PDB entry 2I4X | X-ray diffraction, 1.55 A resolution | chains A and B

# Chain A
Name: Protease
Source organism: Human immunodeficiency virus 1
Notes: EC 3.4.23.16
UniProt: P03368 (POL_HV1PV); residues 1-99 here correspond to UniProt positions 500-598 (UniProt number = residue number + 499)
Sequence (99 residues; each row starts with the number of its first residue):
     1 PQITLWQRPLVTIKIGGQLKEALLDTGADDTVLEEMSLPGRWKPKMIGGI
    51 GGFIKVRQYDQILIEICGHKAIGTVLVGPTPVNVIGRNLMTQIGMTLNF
Construct notes: engineered mutation V84 (Ile583 in P03368), M90 (Leu589 in P03368); conflict M95 (Cys594 in P03368)
Ligand contacts: KGQ (diethyl ({4-[(2S,3R)-2-({[(3r,3as,6ar)-hexahydrofuro[2,3-b]furan-3-yloxy]carbonyl}amino)-3-hydroxy-4-{isobutyl[(4-methoxyphenyl)sulfonyl]amino}butyl]phenoxy}methyl)phosphonate): L23, D25, G27, A28, D29, D30, V32, I47, G48, G49, I50, L76, P81, V82, V84

# Chain B
Name: Protease
Source organism: Human immunodeficiency virus 1
Notes: EC 3.4.23.16
UniProt: P03368 (POL_HV1PV); residues 201-299 here correspond to UniProt positions 500-598 (UniProt number = residue number + 299)
Sequence (99 residues; row label = number of the first residue in the row):
   201 PQITLWQRPLVTIKIGGQLKEALLDTGADDTVLEEMSLPGRWKPKMIGGI
   251 GGFIKVRQYDQILIEICGHKAIGTVLVGPTPVNVIGRNLMTQIGMTLNF
Construct notes: engineered mutation V284 (Ile583 in P03368), M290 (Leu589 in P03368); conflict M295 (Cys594 in P03368)
Ligand contacts: KGQ (diethyl ({4-[(2S,3R)-2-({[(3r,3as,6ar)-hexahydrofuro[2,3-b]furan-3-yloxy]carbonyl}amino)-3-hydroxy-4-{isobutyl[(4-methoxyphenyl)sulfonyl]amino}butyl]phenoxy}methyl)phosphonate): D225, G227, A228, D229, D230, V232, G248, G249, I250, G252, F253, P281, V284

# How chain A and chain B interact
Residue-residue contacts (95):
  P1(A) - N298(B)
  P1(A) - F299(B)  hydrogen bond (backbone-backbone)
  Q2(A) - T296(B)  hydrogen bond
  Q2(A) - L297(B)
  Q2(A) - N298(B)  hydrogen bond
  I3(A) - T296(B)
  I3(A) - L297(B)  hydrogen bond (backbone-backbone)
  I3(A) - F299(B)  hydrophobic
  L5(A) - R287(B)  hydrogen bond (backbone-side chain)
  L5(A) - T291(B)
  L5(A) - M295(B)
  W6(A) - R287(B)  hydrogen bond (backbone-side chain)
  W6(A) - T291(B)
  Q7(A) - R287(B)  hydrogen bond (backbone-side chain)
  R8(A) - D229(B)  salt bridge
  R8(A) - R287(B)
  P9(A) - T226(B)
  P9(A) - R287(B)
  L23(A) - G227(B)
  L24(A) - T226(B)  hydrogen bond (backbone-side chain)
  L24(A) - L297(B)  hydrophobic
  D25(A) - D225(B)
  D25(A) - T226(B)
  D25(A) - G227(B)  hydrogen bond (side chain-backbone)
  T26(A) - L205(B)
  T26(A) - P209(B)
  T26(A) - L224(B)  hydrogen bond (side chain-backbone)
  T26(A) - D225(B)
  T26(A) - T226(B)  hydrogen bond (backbone-side chain)
  T26(A) - L297(B)
  G27(A) - L223(B)
  G27(A) - L224(B)
  G27(A) - D225(B)  hydrogen bond (backbone-side chain)
  D29(A) - R208(B)  salt bridge
  I47(A) - I250(B)  hydrophobic
  G49(A) - I250(B)
  G49(A) - P281(B)
  I50(A) - V232(B)  hydrophobic
  I50(A) - G249(B)
  I50(A) - I250(B)  hydrogen bond (backbone-backbone)
  I50(A) - G251(B)  hydrogen bond (backbone-backbone)
  I50(A) - G252(B)
  I50(A) - I254(B)  hydrophobic
  I50(A) - T280(B)
  G51(A) - G251(B)
  G51(A) - G252(B)
  G51(A) - I254(B)
  G52(A) - I250(B)
  G52(A) - G251(B)
  I54(A) - I250(B)
  C67(A) - F299(B)  hydrophobic
  T80(A) - I250(B)
  P81(A) - G249(B)
  P81(A) - I250(B)
  R87(A) - L205(B)  hydrogen bond (side chain-backbone)
  R87(A) - W206(B)  hydrogen bond (side chain-backbone)
  R87(A) - Q207(B)  hydrogen bond (side chain-backbone)
  R87(A) - R208(B)
  R87(A) - P209(B)
  M90(A) - L205(B)  hydrophobic
  T91(A) - L205(B)
  T91(A) - W206(B)
  Q92(A) - W206(B)
  I93(A) - F299(B)
  G94(A) - N298(B)
  G94(A) - F299(B)
  M95(A) - L205(B)
  M95(A) - N298(B)
  M95(A) - F299(B)  hydrophobic
  T96(A) - Q202(B)  hydrogen bond
  T96(A) - I203(B)
  T96(A) - T204(B)
  T96(A) - T296(B)
  T96(A) - L297(B)
  T96(A) - N298(B)  hydrogen bond (backbone-backbone)
  L97(A) - Q202(B)
  L97(A) - I203(B)  hydrogen bond (backbone-backbone)
  L97(A) - L224(B)  hydrophobic
  L97(A) - T226(B)
  L97(A) - M295(B)  hydrophobic
  L97(A) - T296(B)
  L97(A) - L297(B)  hydrophobic
  N98(A) - P201(B)
  N98(A) - Q202(B)  hydrogen bond
  N98(A) - G294(B)
  N98(A) - M295(B)
  N98(A) - T296(B)  hydrogen bond (backbone-backbone)
  N98(A) - N298(B)
  F99(A) - P201(B)  hydrogen bond (backbone-backbone)
  F99(A) - I203(B)  hydrophobic
  F99(A) - C267(B)  hydrophobic
  F99(A) - H269(B)
  F99(A) - I293(B)
  F99(A) - G294(B)
  F99(A) - M295(B)  hydrophobic
Interface residues without a listed pair, chain A (38 interface residues in all): T4, V32, G48, H69
Interface residues without a listed pair, chain B (37 interface residues in all): I247, G248, M290

# Overview
The interface between chain A and chain B involves 38 residues on one side and 37 on the other, with 23
hydrogen bonds and 2 salt bridges. Polar contacts include R8(A)-D229(B), D29(A)-R208(B) and Q2(A)-T296(B).
Compound KGQ is bound between chain A and chain B.
Chain A and chain B are both Protease (Human immunodeficiency virus 1); the structure, HIV-1 Protease I84V,
L90M with GS-8374, was determined by X-ray diffraction, deposited together with 2I4U, 2I4V, 2I4W and 2I4D.
